8SB4 - chains A and B of the 12 polymer chains in the assembly; structure by electron microscopy, 3.60 A resolution.

Chain A:
Molecule: CH848.10.17 gp120
From: HIV-1 06TG.HT008
UniProtKB: A0A1W6IPB2 (A0A1W6IPB2_9HIV1); the construct lacks a stretch of the UniProt sequence and is renumbered around it, so the offset changes along the chain: 34-139 = UniProt 30-135; 150-185 = UniProt 136-171; 186-309 = UniProt 174-297; 312-321 = UniProt 298-307; 3 more segments
Chain sequence (463 residues; each row starts with the number of its first residue; note: 15 numbers in that range are skipped by the numbering (no residue carries them; nothing is unmodelled there); a row labelled like 185A-185B holds insertion residues (185A, then the next letters in order)):
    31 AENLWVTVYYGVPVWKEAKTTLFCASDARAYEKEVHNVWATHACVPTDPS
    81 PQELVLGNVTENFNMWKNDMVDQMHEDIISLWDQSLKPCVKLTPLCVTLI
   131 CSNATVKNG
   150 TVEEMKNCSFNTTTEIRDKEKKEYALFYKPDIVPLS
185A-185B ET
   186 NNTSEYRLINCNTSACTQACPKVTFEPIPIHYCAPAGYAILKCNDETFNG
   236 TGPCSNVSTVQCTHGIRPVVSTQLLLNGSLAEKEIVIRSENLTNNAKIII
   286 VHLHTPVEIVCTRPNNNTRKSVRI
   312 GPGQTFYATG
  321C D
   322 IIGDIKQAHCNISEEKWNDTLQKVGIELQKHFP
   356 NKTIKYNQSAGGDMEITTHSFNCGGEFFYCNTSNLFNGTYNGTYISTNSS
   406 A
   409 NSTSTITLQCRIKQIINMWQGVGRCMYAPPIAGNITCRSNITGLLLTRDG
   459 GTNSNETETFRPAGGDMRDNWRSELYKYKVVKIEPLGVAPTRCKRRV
Not modelled in the structure: 31
Disulfides: Cys-54/Cys-74, Cys-119/Cys-205, Cys-126/Cys-196, Cys-131/Cys-157, Cys-201/Cys-433, Cys-218/Cys-247, Cys-228/Cys-239, Cys-296/Cys-331, Cys-378/Cys-445, Cys-385/Cys-418
Covalently attached groups: N-acetylglucosamine (NAG) linked to Asn-156, Asn-442; glycan linked to Asn-301, Asn-332
Sequence notes: expression tag (31-33); conflict Cys-201 (Val189 in A0A1W6IPB2), Cys-433 (Ala417 in A0A1W6IPB2), Lys-490 (Glu474 in A0A1W6IPB2), Glu-492 (Gln476 in A0A1W6IPB2), Val-496 (Ile480 in A0A1W6IPB2), Arg-500 (Gly484 in A0A1W6IPB2), Cys-501 (Ala485 in A0A1W6IPB2)

Chain B:
Molecule: CH848.10.17 gp41
From: HIV-1 06TG.HT008
Chain sequence (132 residues; each row starts with the number of its first residue; note: 21 numbers in that range are skipped by the numbering (no residue carries them; nothing is unmodelled there)):
   512 AVGIGAVFLGFLGAAGSTMGAASMTLTVQARNLLSG
   569 TVWGIKQLQARVLAVERYLRDQQLLGIWGCSGKLICCTNVPWNSSWSNRN
   619 LSEIWDNMTWLQWDKEISNYTQIIYGLLEESQNQQEKNEQDLLALD
Disulfides: Cys-598/Cys-604

Interface between chain A and chain B:
Cross-chain cystine bridges: Cys-501(A)/Cys-605(B)
Residue-residue contacts - 79 pairs, chain A then chain B:
  Leu-34(A) with Trp-610(B)
  Trp-35(A) with Val-608(B); Pro-609(B); Trp-610(B), hydrophobic
  Val-36(A) with Thr-606(B), hydrogen bond (backbone-side chain); Val-608(B); Trp-610(B), hydrophobic
  Thr-37(A) with Ile-603(B); Cys-604(B)
  Val-38(A) with Cys-598(B), hydrophobic; Ile-603(B); Cys-604(B), hydrogen bond (backbone-backbone)
  Tyr-39(A) with Ser-534(B); Leu-602(B); Ile-603(B), hydrophobic; Trp-623(B); Trp-628(B), hydrophobic
  Tyr-40(A) with Leu-537(B); Leu-544(B); Asp-589(B); Gln-590(B); Lys-601(B); Leu-602(B), hydrogen bond (backbone-backbone)
  Gly-41(A) with Leu-537(B); Gln-540(B)
  Val-42(A) with Leu-537(B); Trp-628(B), hydrophobic
  Pro-43(A) with Ala-533(B), hydrophobic; Gln-540(B); Leu-629(B)
  Val-44(A) with Trp-628(B); Leu-629(B); Asp-632(B)
  Trp-45(A) with Leu-629(B)
  Lys-46(A) with Asp-632(B), salt bridge
  Thr-51(A) with Lys-574(B); Ala-578(B)
  Leu-52(A) with Gln-575(B)
  Phe-53(A) with Ser-546(B); Gly-547(B); Gln-575(B)
  Ala-73(A) with Trp-571(B)
  Val-75(A) with Thr-569(B)
  Leu-84(A) with Leu-520(B); Phe-522(B); Gly-524(B)
  Leu-86(A) with Leu-523(B)
  Asn-88(A) with Gly-527(B)
  Val-89(A) with Leu-629(B), hydrophobic
  Glu-91(A) with Leu-629(B)
  Ala-219(A) with Ser-546(B)
  Ala-221(A) with Leu-544(B); Leu-545(B); Ser-546(B); Ala-582(B), hydrophobic
  Gly-222(A) with Arg-585(B), hydrogen bond (backbone-side chain)
  Lys-490(A) with Arg-585(B)
  Ile-491(A) with Phe-522(B), hydrophobic; Leu-523(B), hydrophobic; Arg-585(B), hydrogen bond (backbone-side chain)
  Glu-492(A) with Arg-585(B), salt bridge
  Pro-493(A) with Asp-589(B)
  Leu-494(A) with Leu-592(B), hydrophobic; Leu-593(B), hydrophobic; Trp-596(B), hydrophobic
  Val-496(A) with Trp-631(B), hydrogen bond (backbone-side chain); Ile-642(B), hydrophobic
  Ala-497(A) with Trp-628(B), hydrophobic
  Pro-498(A) with Trp-610(B); Ile-622(B), hydrophobic; Trp-631(B)
  Cys-501(A) with Cys-605(B), disulfide
  Lys-502(A) with Cys-605(B); Thr-606(B)
  Arg-503(A) with Trp-596(B), hydrogen bond (side chain-backbone); Cys-605(B); Thr-606(B); Asn-607(B); Gln-650(B), hydrogen bond
Also at the interface, not in a pair above, chain A (45 interface residues in all): His-72, Gly-87, Gln-114, Pro-220, Tyr-223, Ala-224, Thr-244, Gly-495
Also at the interface, not in a pair above, chain B (56 interface residues in all): Gly-521, Ala-525, Ala-526, Ala-541, Leu-581, Tyr-586, Gly-597, Leu-619, Ile-635, Tyr-643, Leu-646, Gln-653

Summary:
The interface between chain A and chain B involves 45 residues on one side and 56 on the other; the contacts
include 1 disulfide bond, 8 hydrogen bonds and 2 salt bridges. Polar pairs include Lys-46(A)/Asp-632(B),
Glu-492(A)/Arg-585(B) and Val-36(A)/Thr-606(B).
Chain A is CH848.10.17 gp120 and chain B is CH848.10.17 gp41, both from HIV-1 06TG.HT008; the structure,
CryoEM structure of DH270.1-CH848.10.17, was determined by electron microscopy (same publication as 8SAL,
8SAN, 8SAQ, 8SAR, 8SAS, 8SAT and 9 further entries).
